PDB entry 6P8U | X-ray diffraction, 1.89 A resolution | chains A and B of the 3 polymer chains in the assembly

== Chain A ==
Molecule: Nucleotidyltransferase
Organism: Pseudomonas aeruginosa
UniProtKB: A0A080VY32 (A0A080VY32_PSEAI); residues 1-300 here = UniProt positions 1-300
Chain sequence (300 residues; numbered 1 to 300; the number before each row is that of its first residue):
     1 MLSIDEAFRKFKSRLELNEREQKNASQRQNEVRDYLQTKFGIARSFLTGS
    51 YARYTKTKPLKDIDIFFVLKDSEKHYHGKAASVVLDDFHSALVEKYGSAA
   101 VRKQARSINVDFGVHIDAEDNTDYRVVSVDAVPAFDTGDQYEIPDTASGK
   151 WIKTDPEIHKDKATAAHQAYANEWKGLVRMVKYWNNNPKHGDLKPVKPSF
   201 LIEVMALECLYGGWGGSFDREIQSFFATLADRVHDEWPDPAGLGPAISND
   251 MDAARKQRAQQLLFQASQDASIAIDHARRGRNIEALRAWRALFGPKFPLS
Metal / ion sites: Mg2+ near Asp64 (its only coordinating residue here)

== Chain B ==
Molecule: HORMA domain containing protein
Organism: Pseudomonas aeruginosa
UniProtKB: Q8GQ50 (Q8GQ50_PSEAI); residue numbers follow UniProt; this construct covers 1-166
Chain sequence (166 residues; each row starts with the number of its first residue):
     1 MSTVATYSYTHSVTYVTDNILKSLKDIILLSGLDPEHFADRWESNTRAIK
    51 TWLGTGDLRKVILEIYNPATDKLVTRWDIDIVYGWSDGDGSFWTDTEQLK
   101 YAIKKAGLLPSQAKYKLMLDTKPGRPDVEGWSKGSYRSTDGMVKQSLGST
   151 VEHSGLAGQAGYWRQR
Disordered / not traced: 1

== How chain A and chain B interact ==
Residue-residue contacts (46; chain A residue first):
  Tyr170(A) - Lys105(B)  hydrogen bond
  Glu208(A) - Val143(B)
  Glu208(A) - Gln145(B)
  Glu208(A) - Arg164(B)  hydrogen bond (backbone-side chain)
  Cys209(A) - Gln145(B)  hydrogen bond (backbone-side chain)
  Tyr211(A) - Lys105(B)  hydrogen bond (backbone-side chain)
  Tyr211(A) - Gln145(B)
  Tyr211(A) - Tyr162(B)
  Tyr211(A) - Arg164(B)
  Gly213(A) - Lys105(B)  hydrogen bond (backbone-side chain)
  Gly215(A) - Tyr101(B)  hydrogen bond (backbone-side chain)
  Gly215(A) - Lys105(B)
  Gly216(A) - Tyr101(B)  hydrogen bond (backbone-side chain)
  Ser217(A) - Tyr101(B)  hydrogen bond (backbone-side chain)
  Arg220(A) - Asp95(B)  salt bridge
  Arg220(A) - Glu97(B)
  Arg220(A) - Gln98(B)
  Arg220(A) - Tyr101(B)
  Glu221(A) - Tyr101(B)  hydrogen bond
  Glu221(A) - Lys105(B)  salt bridge
  Gln223(A) - Gln98(B)
  Gln223(A) - Leu147(B)
  Ser224(A) - Ser146(B)
  Ser224(A) - Leu147(B)
  Ala227(A) - Ser146(B)
  Ala227(A) - Leu147(B)
  Ala227(A) - Gly148(B)
  Thr228(A) - Gln145(B)
  Thr228(A) - Ser146(B)  hydrogen bond (side chain-backbone)
  Asp231(A) - Lys144(B)  salt bridge
  Asp231(A) - Ser146(B)
  Arg232(A) - Val143(B)
  Arg232(A) - Lys144(B)
  Phe264(A) - Val82(B)  hydrophobic
  Phe264(A) - Gln159(B)
  Ser267(A) - Gly148(B)
  Gln268(A) - Trp93(B)
  Gln268(A) - Ser149(B)
  Gln268(A) - Glu152(B)  hydrogen bond
  Gln268(A) - Gln159(B)
  Ser271(A) - Trp93(B)
  Ser271(A) - Ser149(B)
  Ile274(A) - Asp95(B)
  Asp275(A) - Trp93(B)
  Arg278(A) - Trp93(B)
  Arg278(A) - Asp95(B)  salt bridge
Also at the interface, not in a pair above, chain A (26 interface residues in all): Gly212, Ile272, Arg279
Also at the interface, not in a pair above, chain B (20 interface residues in all): Phe92, Arg166

== Overview ==
26 residues of chain A face 20 of chain B across their interface; the contacts include 11 hydrogen bonds and 4
salt bridges. Polar contacts include Arg220(A)-Asp95(B), Glu221(A)-Lys105(B) and Asp231(A)-Lys144(B).
Here chain A is Nucleotidyltransferase and chain B is HORMA domain containing protein, both from Pseudomonas
aeruginosa. Entry 6P8U (Structure of P. aeruginosa ATCC27853 CdnD:HORMA2:Peptide 1 complex) was determined by
X-ray diffraction (same publication as 6P8S, 6P8V and 6U7B).
